8R6S - chains C and E of the 21 polymer chains in the assembly; structure by electron microscopy, 2.49 A resolution.

# Chain C
Molecule: DNA-directed RNA polymerase subunit beta
Organism: Sinapis alba
Reference sequence: A0A6C0M5W1 (A0A6C0M5W1_SINAL); residues 1-1072 here = UniProt positions 1-1072
Chain sequence (1072 residues; numbered 1 to 1072; the number before each row is that of its first residue):
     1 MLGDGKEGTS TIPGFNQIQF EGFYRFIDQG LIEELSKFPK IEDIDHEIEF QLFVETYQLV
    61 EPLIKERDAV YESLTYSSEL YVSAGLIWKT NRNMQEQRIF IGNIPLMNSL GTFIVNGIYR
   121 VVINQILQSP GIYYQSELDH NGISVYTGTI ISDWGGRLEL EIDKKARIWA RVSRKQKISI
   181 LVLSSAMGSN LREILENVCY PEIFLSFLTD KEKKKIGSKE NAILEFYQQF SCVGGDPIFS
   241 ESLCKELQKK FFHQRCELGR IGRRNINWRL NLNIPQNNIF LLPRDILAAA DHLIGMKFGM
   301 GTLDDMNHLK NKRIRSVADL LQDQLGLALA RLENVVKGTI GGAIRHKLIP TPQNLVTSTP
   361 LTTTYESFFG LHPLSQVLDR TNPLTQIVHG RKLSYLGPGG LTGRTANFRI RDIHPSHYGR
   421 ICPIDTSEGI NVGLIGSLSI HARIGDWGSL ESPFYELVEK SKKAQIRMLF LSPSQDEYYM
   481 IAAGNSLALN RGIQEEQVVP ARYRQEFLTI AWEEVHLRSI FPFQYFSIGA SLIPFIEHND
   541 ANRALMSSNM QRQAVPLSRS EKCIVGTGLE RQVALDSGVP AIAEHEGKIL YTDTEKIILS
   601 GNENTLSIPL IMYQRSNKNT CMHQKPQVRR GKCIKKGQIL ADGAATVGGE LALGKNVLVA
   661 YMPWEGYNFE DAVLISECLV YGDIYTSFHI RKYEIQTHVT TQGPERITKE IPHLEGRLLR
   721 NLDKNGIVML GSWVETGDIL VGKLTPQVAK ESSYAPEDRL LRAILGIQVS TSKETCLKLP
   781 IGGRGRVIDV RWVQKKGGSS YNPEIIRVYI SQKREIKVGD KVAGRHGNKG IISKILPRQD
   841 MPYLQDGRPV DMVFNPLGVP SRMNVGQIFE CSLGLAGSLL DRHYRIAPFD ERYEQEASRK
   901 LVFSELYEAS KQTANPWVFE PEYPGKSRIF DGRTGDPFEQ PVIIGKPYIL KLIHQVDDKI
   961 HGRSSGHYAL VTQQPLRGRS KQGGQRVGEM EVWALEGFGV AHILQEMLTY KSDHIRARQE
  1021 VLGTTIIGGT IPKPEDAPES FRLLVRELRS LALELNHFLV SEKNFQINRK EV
Not modelled in the structure: 1-7, 396-410, 747-771, 954-989, 1010-1037
Differences from the reference sequence: conflict F113 (Ser in A0A6C0M5W1), V657 (Ile in A0A6C0M5W1)

# Chain E
Molecule: DNA-directed RNA polymerase subunit beta''
Organism: Sinapis alba
Reference sequence: A0A6C0M829 (A0A6C0M829_SINAL); numbering as in UniProt (aligned over 1-1373)
Chain sequence (1373 residues; row label = number of the first residue in the row):
     1 MAERANLVFH NKVIDGTAIK RLISRLIDHF GMAYTSHILD QVKTLGFQQA TATSISLGID
    61 DLLTIPSKGW LVQDAEQQSL ILEKHHHYGN VHAVEKLRQS IEIWYATSEY LRQEMNPNFR
   121 MTDPFNPVHM MSFSGARGNA SQVHQLVGMR GLMSDPQGQM IDLPIQSNLR EGLSLTEYII
   181 SCYGARKGVV DTAVRTSDAG YLTRRLVEVV QHIVVRRTDC GTIRGISVSP RNKSRMMSER
   241 IFIQTLIGRV LADDIYIGSR CVAFRNQDLG IGLVNRFITF GTQSISIRTP FTCRSTSWIC
   301 RLCYGRSPTH GDLVELGEAV GIIAGQSIGE PGTQLTLRTF HTGGVFTGGT AEHVRAPYNG
   361 KIKFNEDLVH PTRTRHGHPA FLCYIDLSVI IESEDIIHSV TIPPKSFLLV QNDQYVESEQ
   421 VIAEIREGTY TFHFKERVRK YIYSDSEGEM HWSTDVSHAP EFTYSNVHLL PKTSHLWILS
   481 GGSCGSSLIL FSIHKDQDQM NIPFLSVERK SISSLSVNND QVSQKFFSSD FSDKKKSGIP
   541 NYSELNGIVG TSHYNFIYSA IFHENSDLLA KRRRNRFLIP FQSIQEQEQE KEFIPHSGIS
   601 VEIPINGIFR RNSIFAFFDD PRYRRKSSGI LKYGTLKADS IIQKEDMIEY RGVQKFKTKY
   661 EMKVDRFFFI PEEVHILPES SAIMVENYSI IGVDTRITLN IRSQVGGLIR VERKKKRIEL
   721 KIFSGDIHFP DKTDKISRHS GILIPPGRGK TNSKESKNLK NWIYVQRITP TKKKFFVLVR
   781 PVATYEIADS INLATLFPKD LFREKDNIQL RVFNYILYGN GKPTRGISDT SIQLVRTCLV
   841 LNWDQDNKNS SLEEVRAFFV EVNTKGLIRD FIRIGLVKSH ISYIRKRNNP PDSGLISADS
   901 MNPFYSISPK AGILHQSLRQ NHGTIRMFLN RNKESQSLLI LSSSNCFRIG PFNHVKYHNV
   961 INQSIKKKPL ITIKNSSGPL GTAIQISNFY SFLPLLTYNQ ISVIKYLQLD NFKYIFQVIH
  1021 SYLIDENGRI FNLDPYSNLV LNPFKLNWYF LHQNYNNNYC EETSTIISLG QFFCENVCIA
  1081 KKEPYLKSGQ VLIVQRDSVV IRSAKPYLAT PGAKVHGHYR EILYEGDTLV TFIYEKSRSG
  1141 DITQGLPKVE QVLEVRSIDS ISLNLEKRIK GWNRCITRIL GIPWGFLIGA ELTIVQSRIS
  1201 LVNKIQKVYR SQGVQIHNRH IEIIVRQITS KVLVSEEGMS NVFLPGELIG LLRAERTGRA
  1261 LEEAICYRAV LLGITRASLN TQSFISEASF QETARVLAKA ALRGRIDWLK GLKENVVLGG
  1321 VIPAGTGFNK GLVHCSRQHT NILLEKKTKN LSLLEGDMRD ILFYHREFCD SSI
Not modelled in the structure: 1-4, 333-350, 427-435, 505-565, 581-598, 634-664, 748-759, 844-854, 877-884, 891-900, 906-921, 929-936, 951-971, 1057-1064, 1136-1144, 1156-1161, 1332-1359, 1370-1373
Ion coordination: Zn2+: C220, C293, C300, C303

# Chain C / chain E interface
Residue-residue contacts - 145 pairs, chain C then chain E:
  E55(C) - I605(E)
  N91(C) - R825(E)
  R92(C) - L817(E)  hydrogen bond (side chain-backbone)
  R92(C) - Y818(E)
  F298(C) - Y464(E)
  M300(C) - S465(E)
  M300(C) - N466(E)
  H346(C) - R717(E)
  K347(C) - R717(E)
  R411(C) - R186(E)  hydrogen bond (backbone-side chain)
  D412(C) - P156(E)
  I413(C) - P156(E)
  I413(C) - C182(E)
  I413(C) - Y183(E)
  I413(C) - R186(E)
  P415(C) - Y183(E)
  Y418(C) - I179(E)  hydrophobic
  Y418(C) - Y183(E)  hydrogen bond
  P423(C) - C182(E)  hydrophobic
  P423(C) - R186(E)  hydrogen bond (backbone-side chain)
  I424(C) - Y178(E)  hydrophobic
  I424(C) - C182(E)  hydrophobic
  T426(C) - R186(E)
  G433(C) - R186(E)
  A483(C) - T176(E)
  P500(C) - L163(E)  hydrophobic
  Y503(C) - G1126(E)
  R504(C) - Y443(E)
  R504(C) - G1126(E)  hydrogen bond (side chain-backbone)
  F507(C) - I161(E)  hydrophobic
  F507(C) - D162(E)
  F507(C) - L163(E)  hydrophobic
  F507(C) - T176(E)
  F507(C) - I180(E)  hydrophobic
  T509(C) - E83(E)
  H516(C) - E1125(E)  salt bridge
  Y525(C) - L175(E)  hydrophobic
  Y525(C) - I179(E)  hydrophobic
  F526(C) - L175(E)  hydrophobic
  F526(C) - Y178(E)  hydrophobic
  I536(C) - Y178(E)
  E537(C) - G172(E)
  E537(C) - L173(E)  hydrogen bond (backbone-backbone)
  H538(C) - L169(E)  hydrogen bond (side chain-backbone)
  H538(C) - R170(E)  hydrogen bond (side chain-backbone)
  H538(C) - E171(E)
  H538(C) - G172(E)
  N539(C) - L169(E)
  N539(C) - Y178(E)  hydrogen bond (backbone-side chain)
  D540(C) - R150(E)  salt bridge
  D540(C) - L169(E)
  A541(C) - Y178(E)
  A541(C) - A185(E)  hydrophobic
  N542(C) - A185(E)  hydrogen bond (side chain-backbone)
  N542(C) - V189(E)
  A544(C) - Y178(E)
  Y661(C) - I55(E)
  Y661(C) - S56(E)  hydrogen bond (backbone-side chain)
  M662(C) - T51(E)
  M662(C) - S54(E)
  M662(C) - I55(E)
  P663(C) - A50(E)
  P663(C) - T51(E)
  P663(C) - I55(E)
  W664(C) - T51(E)
  E665(C) - F47(E)
  E665(C) - Q48(E)
  E665(C) - T51(E)  hydrogen bond (backbone-side chain)
  G666(C) - F47(E)
  F669(C) - F47(E)  hydrophobic
  E670(C) - R137(E)
  N855(C) - R137(E)
  P856(C) - I55(E)
  L857(C) - R137(E)  hydrogen bond (backbone-side chain)
  G858(C) - R137(E)
  P860(C) - L57(E)  hydrophobic
  P860(C) - M131(E)  hydrophobic
  P860(C) - L146(E)  hydrophobic
  S861(C) - R137(E)  hydrogen bond
  S861(C) - Q142(E)  hydrogen bond (backbone-side chain)
  R862(C) - R137(E)
  M863(C) - Q142(E)
  M863(C) - Q145(E)
  M863(C) - L146(E)  hydrophobic
  M863(C) - L169(E)
  V865(C) - L62(E)  hydrophobic
  V865(C) - L146(E)  hydrophobic
  V865(C) - L169(E)  hydrophobic
  I868(C) - L57(E)
  I868(C) - I59(E)  hydrophobic
  F869(C) - I59(E)  hydrophobic
  F869(C) - R170(E)
  F889(C) - L173(E)
  F889(C) - S174(E)
  F889(C) - L175(E)
  F889(C) - Y178(E)  hydrophobic
  E891(C) - E171(E)
  E896(C) - R170(E)  salt bridge
  Y923(C) - D60(E)
  P924(C) - D60(E)
  K926(C) - D61(E)  salt bridge
  K926(C) - P127(E)
  R933(C) - T51(E)
  F938(C) - T51(E)
  F938(C) - A52(E)
  F938(C) - S54(E)
  E939(C) - A52(E)  hydrogen bond (backbone-backbone)
  E939(C) - T53(E)
  E939(C) - S54(E)
  Q940(C) - T53(E)  hydrogen bond (backbone-backbone)
  Q940(C) - S54(E)  hydrogen bond (backbone-side chain)
  P941(C) - S56(E)
  V942(C) - S54(E)
  V942(C) - S56(E)
  I943(C) - S56(E)  hydrogen bond (backbone-side chain)
  I943(C) - L57(E)
  W993(C) - R204(E)
  W993(C) - V207(E)
  W993(C) - I322(E)
  W993(C) - Q326(E)
  A994(C) - Q326(E)
  E996(C) - A319(E)
  E996(C) - I322(E)
  E996(C) - L1312(E)
  E996(C) - V1316(E)
  E996(C) - I1322(E)
  G997(C) - I323(E)
  G999(C) - G1325(E)
  G999(C) - T1326(E)  hydrogen bond (backbone-backbone)
  A1001(C) - V1321(E)  hydrophobic
  A1001(C) - I1322(E)  hydrophobic
  A1001(C) - A1324(E)
  A1001(C) - T1326(E)  hydrogen bond (backbone-side chain)
  A1001(C) - G1327(E)
  H1002(C) - T1326(E)
  Q1005(C) - G1319(E)
  Q1005(C) - G1320(E)
  Q1005(C) - V1321(E)
  L1008(C) - V1316(E)  hydrophobic
  P1038(C) - L1318(E)
  F1041(C) - L1318(E)  hydrophobic
  L1048(C) - L1297(E)  hydrophobic
  L1053(C) - A1301(E)  hydrophobic
  H1057(C) - L1309(E)
  H1057(C) - L1318(E)
Also at the interface, not in a pair above, chain C (95 interface residues in all): N93, Y200, H414, C422, G429, V432, V498, V859, R899, F903, V992, V1000, L1004, T1009, S1040, L1055
Also at the interface, not in a pair above, chain E (82 interface residues in all): G58, L80, A136, S181, A193, T203, I827, F1284, V1317

# In short
95 residues of chain C and 82 residues of chain E are in contact; the contacts include 21 hydrogen bonds and 4
salt bridges. Polar contacts include H516(C)-E1125(E), D540(C)-R150(E) and E896(C)-R170(E). C220(E), C293(E),
C300(E) and C303(E) coordinate Zn2+.
Here chain C is DNA-directed RNA polymerase subunit beta and chain E is DNA-directed RNA polymerase subunit
beta'', both from Sinapis alba. Entry 8R6S (Plastid-encoded RNA polymerase (Integrated model)) was determined
by electron microscopy (same publication as 8R5O, 8RDJ and 8RAS).
